Entry 6LOE (electron microscopy, 3.50 A resolution); this record covers chains C and D of the 6 polymer chains in the assembly.

# Chain C
Name: Polysulphide reductase NrfD
From: Roseiflexus castenholzii (strain DSM 13941 / HLO8)
Reference sequence: A7NJ89 (A7NJ89_ROSCS); residues 1-471 here = UniProt positions 1-471
Chain sequence (471 residues; row label = number of the first residue in the row):
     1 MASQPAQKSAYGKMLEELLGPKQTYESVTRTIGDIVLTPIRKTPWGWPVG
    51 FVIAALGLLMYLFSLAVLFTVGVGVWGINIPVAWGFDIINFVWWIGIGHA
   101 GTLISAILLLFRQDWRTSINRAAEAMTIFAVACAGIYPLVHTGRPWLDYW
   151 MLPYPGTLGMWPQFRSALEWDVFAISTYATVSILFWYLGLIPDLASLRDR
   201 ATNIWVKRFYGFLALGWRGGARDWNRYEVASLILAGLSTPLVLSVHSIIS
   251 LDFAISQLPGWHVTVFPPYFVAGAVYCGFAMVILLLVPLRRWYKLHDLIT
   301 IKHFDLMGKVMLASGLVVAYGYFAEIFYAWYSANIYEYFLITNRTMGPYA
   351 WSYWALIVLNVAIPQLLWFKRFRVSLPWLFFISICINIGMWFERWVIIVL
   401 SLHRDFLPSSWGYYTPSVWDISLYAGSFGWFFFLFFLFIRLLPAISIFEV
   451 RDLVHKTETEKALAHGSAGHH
Disordered / not traced: 1-8, 465-471
Small-molecule neighbours:
  - EL6 ([(2S)-2-octadecanoyloxypropyl] octadecanoate), molecule 1: Leu-62, Leu-65, Ala-66, Phe-69, Thr-70, Ile-136, Leu-139, Pro-145, Trp-146
  - EL6, molecule 2: Leu-139, Tyr-149, Leu-152, Ser-176
  - heme c (HEC): Arg-144, Trp-150, Leu-158, Met-160

# Chain D
Name: Uncharacterized protein ActD
From: Roseiflexus castenholzii (strain DSM 13941 / HLO8)
Reference sequence: A7NJ90 (A7NJ90_ROSCS); numbering as in UniProt (aligned over 1-192)
Chain sequence (192 residues; row label = number of the first residue in the row):
     1 MLKRNARQPKALKVSTGPTLYGLMAEFDDAEALLAAAEKTRDAGYKQFEA
    51 YTPMPIHGLDEAVGYRGTRLPWVIFGAGLLGASGMFALQTWINLVEYPLN
   101 IGGRPLFSWPAFIPATFEGMVLLSAFAAVFGMIAACGLPRPYHPVFNAPN
   151 FERASVDRFFLCIEAADPKFELKQTRQFLESLGPLAVSTVDN
Disordered / not traced: 1-18

# How chain C and chain D interact
Contacting residue pairs (121):
  Tyr-25(C) / Met-54(D)  hydrophobic
  Tyr-25(C) / Val-156(D)
  Tyr-25(C) / Asp-157(D)
  Tyr-25(C) / Phe-159(D)  hydrophobic
  Glu-26(C) / Asp-157(D)
  Thr-29(C) / Val-156(D)
  Pro-153(C) / Leu-88(D)  hydrophobic
  Gly-159(C) / Tyr-97(D)
  Met-160(C) / Tyr-97(D)  hydrophobic
  Trp-161(C) / Trp-91(D)  hydrophobic
  Trp-161(C) / Ile-92(D)  hydrophobic
  Trp-161(C) / Glu-96(D)
  Pro-162(C) / Ile-92(D)
  Gln-163(C) / Asn-93(D)  hydrogen bond (backbone-side chain)
  Gln-163(C) / Ile-101(D)
  Phe-164(C) / Gln-89(D)
  Phe-164(C) / Ile-92(D)  hydrophobic
  Phe-164(C) / Ala-111(D)
  Phe-164(C) / Phe-112(D)
  Arg-165(C) / Asn-93(D)  hydrogen bond
  Arg-165(C) / Ile-101(D)
  Arg-165(C) / Arg-104(D)
  Arg-165(C) / Pro-105(D)  hydrogen bond (side chain-backbone)
  Arg-165(C) / Leu-106(D)  hydrogen bond (side chain-backbone)
  Arg-165(C) / Ser-108(D)
  Arg-165(C) / Ala-111(D)
  Trp-170(C) / Ala-111(D)  hydrogen bond (side chain-backbone)
  Trp-170(C) / Pro-114(D)
  Phe-173(C) / Met-85(D)  hydrophobic
  Phe-173(C) / Ala-115(D)  hydrophobic
  Phe-173(C) / Glu-118(D)
  Thr-177(C) / Glu-118(D)  hydrogen bond (side chain-backbone)
  Thr-177(C) / Val-121(D)
  Thr-177(C) / Leu-122(D)
  Thr-180(C) / Leu-122(D)
  Thr-180(C) / Phe-126(D)
  Val-181(C) / Leu-122(D)  hydrophobic
  Val-181(C) / Ala-125(D)  hydrophobic
  Leu-184(C) / Ala-125(D)
  Leu-184(C) / Phe-126(D)  hydrophobic
  Leu-184(C) / Val-129(D)  hydrophobic
  Leu-184(C) / Phe-130(D)  hydrophobic
  Leu-188(C) / Val-129(D)  hydrophobic
  Leu-188(C) / Met-132(D)  hydrophobic
  Ala-195(C) / Ser-155(D)  hydrogen bond (backbone-side chain)
  Ser-196(C) / Ser-155(D)  hydrogen bond (side chain-backbone)
  Arg-198(C) / Phe-146(D)
  Asp-199(C) / Glu-152(D)
  Asp-199(C) / Ser-155(D)  hydrogen bond
  Leu-215(C) / Ile-133(D)  hydrophobic
  Leu-215(C) / Leu-138(D)
  Leu-215(C) / Pro-139(D)  hydrophobic
  Leu-215(C) / Pro-141(D)
  Gly-216(C) / Leu-138(D)  hydrogen bond (backbone-backbone)
  Gly-216(C) / Arg-140(D)
  Gly-216(C) / Phe-146(D)
  Trp-217(C) / Leu-138(D)  hydrophobic
  Arg-218(C) / Tyr-51(D)
  Arg-218(C) / Gly-137(D)  hydrogen bond (side chain-backbone)
  Arg-218(C) / His-143(D)  hydrogen bond
  Arg-218(C) / Val-145(D)
  Arg-218(C) / Phe-146(D)
  Arg-218(C) / Phe-151(D)
  Gly-219(C) / Thr-52(D)
  Gly-220(C) / Glu-49(D)
  Gly-220(C) / Ala-50(D)
  Gly-220(C) / Tyr-51(D)
  Ala-221(C) / Glu-49(D)
  Ala-221(C) / Ala-50(D)  hydrogen bond (backbone-backbone)
  Ala-221(C) / Leu-59(D)  hydrophobic
  Ala-221(C) / Val-63(D)  hydrophobic
  Arg-222(C) / Phe-48(D)  hydrogen bond (side chain-backbone)
  Arg-222(C) / Glu-49(D)
  Arg-222(C) / Val-63(D)
  Arg-222(C) / Tyr-65(D)
  Asp-223(C) / Cys-136(D)
  Trp-224(C) / Thr-52(D)  hydrogen bond (side chain-backbone)
  Trp-224(C) / Pro-53(D)
  Trp-224(C) / Met-54(D)
  Trp-224(C) / Pro-55(D)
  Asn-225(C) / Asp-60(D)  hydrogen bond
  Asn-225(C) / Tyr-65(D)
  Arg-226(C) / Tyr-65(D)  hydrogen bond
  Arg-226(C) / Thr-68(D)
  Arg-226(C) / Leu-70(D)
  Arg-226(C) / Met-132(D)
  Arg-226(C) / Ala-135(D)
  Arg-226(C) / Cys-136(D)
  Tyr-227(C) / Met-132(D)  hydrophobic
  Glu-228(C) / Pro-55(D)
  Val-229(C) / Thr-68(D)
  Val-229(C) / Pro-71(D)
  Ala-230(C) / Leu-70(D)  hydrophobic
  Ala-230(C) / Ala-128(D)
  Ala-230(C) / Met-132(D)  hydrophobic
  Ile-233(C) / Pro-71(D)  hydrophobic
  Ile-233(C) / Ile-74(D)  hydrophobic
  Leu-234(C) / Ala-125(D)  hydrophobic
  Leu-234(C) / Ala-128(D)  hydrophobic
  Leu-234(C) / Val-129(D)  hydrophobic
  Leu-237(C) / Val-121(D)
  Leu-237(C) / Ser-124(D)
  Pro-240(C) / Phe-117(D)
  Leu-241(C) / Glu-118(D)
  Leu-241(C) / Val-121(D)  hydrophobic
  Ser-244(C) / Phe-117(D)
  Ser-244(C) / Glu-118(D)  hydrogen bond
  Ile-248(C) / Pro-114(D)
  Ile-248(C) / Glu-118(D)
  Phe-448(C) / Pro-53(D)
  Phe-448(C) / Met-54(D)
  Phe-448(C) / Pro-55(D)
  Arg-451(C) / Pro-53(D)
  Arg-451(C) / Met-54(D)
  Arg-451(C) / Ser-155(D)  hydrogen bond (side chain-backbone)
  Arg-451(C) / Val-156(D)  hydrogen bond (side chain-backbone)
  Asp-452(C) / Met-54(D)
  Asp-452(C) / Pro-55(D)
  His-455(C) / Ala-30(D)
  His-455(C) / Glu-31(D)  salt bridge
  Thr-459(C) / Glu-31(D)  hydrogen bond
Also at the interface, not in a pair above, chain C (55 interface residues in all): Thr-24, Ala-174, Ile-191, Val-245, Gln-257
Also at the interface, not in a pair above, chain D (70 interface residues in all): Lys-46, Ile-56, Gly-64, Gly-67, Leu-99, Met-120, Arg-153

# In short
The interface between chain C and chain D involves 55 residues on one side and 70 on the other, with 21
hydrogen bonds and 1 salt bridge. Polar pairs include His-455(C)/Glu-31(D), Gln-163(C)/Asn-93(D) and
Arg-165(C)/Asn-93(D). Bound to chain C: heme c and compound EL6.
Chain C is Polysulphide reductase NrfD and chain D is Uncharacterized protein ActD, both from Roseiflexus
castenholzii (strain DSM 13941 / HLO8); the structure, Cryo-EM structure of the dithionite-reduced
photosynthetic alternative complex III from Roseiflexus castenholzii, was determined by electron microscopy,
deposited together with 6LOD.
